Entry 8KER (electron microscopy, 2.95 A resolution); this record covers chains C and I of the 9 polymer chains in the assembly.

Chain C:
Molecule: Spike glycoprotein
Organism: Severe acute respiratory syndrome coronavirus 2
Reference sequence: P0DTC2 (SPIKE_SARS2); aligned to UniProt positions 28-1207 over residues 29-1208 (the alignment contains insertions or deletions, so no single offset holds)
Sequence (1295 residues; row label = number of the first residue in the row; numbers below 1 keep their minus sign (Met-6 is residue -6)):
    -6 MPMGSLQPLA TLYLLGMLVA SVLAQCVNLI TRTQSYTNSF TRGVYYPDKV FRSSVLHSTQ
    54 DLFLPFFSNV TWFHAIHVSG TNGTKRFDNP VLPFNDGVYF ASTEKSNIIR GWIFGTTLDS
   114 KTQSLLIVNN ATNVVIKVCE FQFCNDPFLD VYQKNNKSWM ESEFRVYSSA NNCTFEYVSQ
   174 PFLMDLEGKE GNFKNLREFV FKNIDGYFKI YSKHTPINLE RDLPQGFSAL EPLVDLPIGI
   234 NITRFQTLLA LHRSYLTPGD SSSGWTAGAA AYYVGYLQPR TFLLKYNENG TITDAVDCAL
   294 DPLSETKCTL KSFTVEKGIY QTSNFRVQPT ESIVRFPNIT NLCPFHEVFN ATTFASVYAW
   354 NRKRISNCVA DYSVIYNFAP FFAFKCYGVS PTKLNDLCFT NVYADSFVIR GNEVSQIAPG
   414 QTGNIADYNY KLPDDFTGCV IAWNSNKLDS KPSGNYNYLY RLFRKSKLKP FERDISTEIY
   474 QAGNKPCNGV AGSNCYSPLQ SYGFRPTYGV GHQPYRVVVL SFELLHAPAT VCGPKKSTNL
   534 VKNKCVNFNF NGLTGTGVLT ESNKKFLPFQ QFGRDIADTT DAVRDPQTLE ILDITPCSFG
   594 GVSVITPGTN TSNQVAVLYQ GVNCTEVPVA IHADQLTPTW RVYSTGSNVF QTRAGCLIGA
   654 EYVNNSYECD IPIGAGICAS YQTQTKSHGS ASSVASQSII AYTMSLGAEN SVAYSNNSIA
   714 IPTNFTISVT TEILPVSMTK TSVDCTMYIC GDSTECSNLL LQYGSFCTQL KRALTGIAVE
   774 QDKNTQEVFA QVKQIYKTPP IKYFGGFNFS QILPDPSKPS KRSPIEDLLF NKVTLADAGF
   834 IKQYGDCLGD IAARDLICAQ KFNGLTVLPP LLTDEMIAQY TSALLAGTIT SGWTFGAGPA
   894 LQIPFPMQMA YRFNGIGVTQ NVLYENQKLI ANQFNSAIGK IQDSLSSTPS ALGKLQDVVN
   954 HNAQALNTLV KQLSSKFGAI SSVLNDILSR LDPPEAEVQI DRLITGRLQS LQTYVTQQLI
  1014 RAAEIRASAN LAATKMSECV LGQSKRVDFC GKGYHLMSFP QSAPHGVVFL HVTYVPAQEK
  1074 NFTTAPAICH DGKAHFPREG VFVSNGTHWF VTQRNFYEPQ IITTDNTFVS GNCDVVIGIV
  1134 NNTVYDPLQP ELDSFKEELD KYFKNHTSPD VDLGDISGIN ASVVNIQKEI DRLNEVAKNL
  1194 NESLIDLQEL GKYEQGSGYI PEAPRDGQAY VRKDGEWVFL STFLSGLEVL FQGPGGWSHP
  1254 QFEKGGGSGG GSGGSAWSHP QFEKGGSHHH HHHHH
Not modelled in the structure: -6 to 27, 621-639, 679-688, 826-851, 1148-1288
Sequence notes: initiating methionine (-6); insertion (-5 to 28); variant Asp143 (Gly142 in P0DTC2), Gln146 (His in P0DTC2), Glu183 (Gln in P0DTC2), Glu213 (Val in P0DTC2), His339 (Gly in P0DTC2), Thr346 (Arg in P0DTC2), Ile368 (Leu in P0DTC2), Phe371 (Ser in P0DTC2), Pro373 (Ser in P0DTC2), Phe375 (Ser in P0DTC2), Ala376 (Thr in P0DTC2), Asn405 (Asp in P0DTC2), Ser408 (Arg in P0DTC2), Asn417 (Lys in P0DTC2), Lys440 (Asn in P0DTC2), Pro445 (Val in P0DTC2), Ser446 (Gly in P0DTC2), Lys460 (Asn in P0DTC2), Asn477 (Ser in P0DTC2), Lys478 (Thr in P0DTC2), Ala484 (Glu in P0DTC2), Ser486 (Phe in P0DTC2), Ser490 (Phe in P0DTC2), Arg498 (Gln in P0DTC2), Tyr501 (Asn in P0DTC2), His505 (Tyr in P0DTC2), Gly614 (Asp in P0DTC2), Tyr655 (His in P0DTC2), Lys679 (Asn in P0DTC2), His681 (Pro in P0DTC2), Lys764 (Asn in P0DTC2), Tyr796 (Asp in P0DTC2), His954 (Gln in P0DTC2), Lys969 (Asn in P0DTC2); engineered mutation Gly682 (Arg in P0DTC2), Ser683 (Arg in P0DTC2), Ser685 (Arg in P0DTC2), Pro817 (Phe in P0DTC2), Pro892 (Ala in P0DTC2), Pro899 (Ala in P0DTC2), Pro942 (Ala in P0DTC2), Pro986 (Lys in P0DTC2), Pro987 (Val in P0DTC2); expression tag (1209-1288)
Disulfide bonds: Cys132-Cys166, Cys291-Cys301, Cys336-Cys361, Cys379-Cys432, Cys391-Cys525, Cys480-Cys488, Cys538-Cys590, Cys617-Cys649, Cys662-Cys671, Cys738-Cys760, Cys743-Cys749, Cys1032-Cys1043, Cys1082-Cys1126
UniProt features mapped onto this chain:
  - glycosylation (N-linked (GlcNAc...) asparagine): Asn62 (hybrid), Asn75 (complex), Asn123 (hybrid), Asn658 (complex), Asn710 (high mannose), Asn1135 (complex)

Chain I:
Molecule: PW5-535 heavy chain
Organism: Homo sapiens
Sequence (450 residues; numbered 1 to 450; the number before each row is that of its first residue):
     1 EVRLVESGGG LVQPGGSLRL SCAASGFTFR NYDIHWVRQT TGKGLEWVSA VGTSGDTYYL
    61 DSVKGRFTIS REDAKKSVYL QMNSLRAGDT AMYYCVRGDA SPDNIYYYMD VWGTGTRVIV
   121 SSTKGPSVFP LAPSSKSTSG GTAALGCLVK DYFPEPVTVS WNSGALTSGV HTFPAVLQSS
   181 GLYSLSSVVT VPSSSLGTQT YICNVNHKPS NTKVDKKVEP KSCDKTHTCP PCPAPELLGG
   241 PSVFLFPPKP KDTLMISRTP EVTCVVVDVS HEDPEVKFNW YVDGVEVHNA KTKPREEQYN
   301 STYRVVSVLT VLHQDWLNGK EYKCKVSNKA LPAPIEKTIS KAKGQPREPQ VYTLPPSRDE
   361 LTKNQVSLTC LVKGFYPSDI AVEWESNGQP ENNYKTTPPV LDSDGSFFLY SKLTVDKSRW
   421 QQGNVFSCSV LHEALHSHYT QKSLSLSPGK
Not modelled in the structure: 219-450
Disulfide bonds: Cys22-Cys95, Cys147-Cys203

Interface between chain C and chain I:
Residue-residue contacts (16; chain C residue first):
  Ser366(C) - Ser54(I)
  Tyr369(C) - Asp56(I)  hydrogen bond
  Tyr369(C) - Tyr58(I)  hydrogen bond
  Phe377(C) - Tyr58(I)  hydrophobic
  Gly381(C) - Ile105(I)
  Ser383(C) - Ile105(I)  hydrogen bond (side chain-backbone)
  Ser383(C) - Tyr107(I)
  Pro384(C) - Asp56(I)
  Pro384(C) - Tyr58(I)  hydrogen bond (backbone-side chain)
  Thr385(C) - Asp33(I)  hydrogen bond
  Thr385(C) - Tyr58(I)
  Thr385(C) - Tyr107(I)  hydrogen bond
  Lys386(C) - Ala100(I)
  Lys386(C) - Asn104(I)
  Lys386(C) - Tyr107(I)  hydrogen bond
  Leu390(C) - Ile105(I)  hydrophobic
Also at the interface, not in a pair above, chain C (11 interface residues in all): Val382, Asn388
Also at the interface, not in a pair above, chain I (12 interface residues in all): Gly55, Thr57, Asp99, Ser101

In short:
The interface between chain C and chain I involves 11 residues on one side and 12 on the other; the contacts
include 7 hydrogen bonds. Polar contacts include Tyr369(C)-Asp56(I), Tyr369(C)-Tyr58(I) and
Ser383(C)-Ile105(I).
Here chain C is Spike glycoprotein (Severe acute respiratory syndrome coronavirus 2) and chain I is PW5-535
heavy chain (Homo sapiens). Entry 8KER (Structure of SARS-CoV-2 XBB Variant Spike protein complexed with
broadly neutralizing antibody PW5-535) was determined by electron microscopy (same publication as 8KDR, 8KDS
and 8KEK).
